PDB entry 5XWU | X-ray diffraction, 3.16 A resolution | chains B and D of the 4 polymer chains in the assembly

# Chain B (and D)
Protein: Leucine-rich repeat and fibronectin type III domain-containing protein 1
From: Mus musculus
Notes: chain D of this document is another copy of the same molecule, construct and numbering; everything in this record applies to it too
UniProtKB: Q2WF71 (LRFN1_MOUSE), isoform Q2WF71-3; residue numbers follow UniProt; this construct covers 32-390
Amino-acid sequence (365 residues; numbered 32 to 396; the number before each row is that of its first residue):
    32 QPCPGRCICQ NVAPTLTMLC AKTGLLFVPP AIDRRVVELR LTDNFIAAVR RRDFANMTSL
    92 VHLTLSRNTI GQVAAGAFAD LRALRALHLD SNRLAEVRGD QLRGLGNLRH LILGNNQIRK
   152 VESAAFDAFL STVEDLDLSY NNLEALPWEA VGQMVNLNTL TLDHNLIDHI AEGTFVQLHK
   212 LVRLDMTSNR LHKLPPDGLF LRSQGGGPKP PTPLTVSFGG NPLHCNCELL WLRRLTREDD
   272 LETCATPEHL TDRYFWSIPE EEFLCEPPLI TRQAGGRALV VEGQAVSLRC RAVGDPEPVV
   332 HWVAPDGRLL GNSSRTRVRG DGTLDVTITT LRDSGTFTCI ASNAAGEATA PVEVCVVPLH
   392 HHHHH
Unresolved in the structure: 32, 233-243, 387-396 (chain D: 32, 233-242, 309-310, 317, 357, 387-396)
Disulfides: Cys-34/Cys-40, Cys-38/Cys-51, Cys-256/Cys-275, Cys-258/Cys-296, Cys-321/Cys-370
Glycans and other covalent adducts: N-acetylglucosamine (NAG) linked to Asn-87, Asn-343
Differences from the reference sequence: expression tag (391-396)
Swiss-Prot annotation at these positions:
  - glycosylation (N-linked (GlcNAc...) asparagine): Asn-87, Asn-343

# How chain B and chain D interact
Contacting residue pairs (49):
  Gly-36(B) / Tyr-285(D)
  Arg-37(B) / Leu-272(D)
  Arg-37(B) / Tyr-285(D)
  Lys-53(B) / Leu-272(D)
  Thr-54(B) / Tyr-285(D)  hydrogen bond (backbone-side chain)
  Gly-55(B) / Leu-272(D)
  Gly-55(B) / Thr-274(D)  hydrogen bond (backbone-side chain)
  Leu-57(B) / Gly-251(D)
  Leu-57(B) / Asn-252(D)
  Leu-57(B) / Thr-274(D)
  Leu-57(B) / Cys-275(D)
  Leu-57(B) / Ala-276(D)  hydrophobic
  Phe-58(B) / Ala-276(D)  hydrophobic
  Phe-58(B) / Asp-283(D)
  Pro-61(B) / Asp-283(D)
  Phe-76(B) / Thr-218(D)
  Phe-76(B) / Ser-219(D)
  Phe-76(B) / Gly-251(D)
  Thr-100(B) / His-195(D)
  Arg-124(B) / Asn-172(D)  hydrogen bond (side chain-backbone)
  Arg-124(B) / Asn-173(D)  hydrogen bond
  Arg-124(B) / His-195(D)  hydrogen bond (side chain-backbone)
  Arg-124(B) / Asn-196(D)
  Arg-124(B) / Leu-197(D)
  Gln-148(B) / Asn-173(D)  hydrogen bond
  Asn-172(B) / Arg-124(D)  hydrogen bond (backbone-side chain)
  Asn-173(B) / Arg-124(D)  hydrogen bond
  Asn-173(B) / Gln-148(D)  hydrogen bond
  His-195(B) / Thr-100(D)
  His-195(B) / Arg-124(D)  hydrogen bond (backbone-side chain)
  Asn-196(B) / Arg-124(D)
  Thr-218(B) / Phe-76(D)
  Ser-219(B) / Phe-76(D)
  Ser-219(B) / Thr-100(D)
  Gly-251(B) / Leu-57(D)
  Gly-251(B) / Phe-76(D)
  Asn-252(B) / Leu-57(D)
  Asp-270(B) / Arg-37(D)  salt bridge
  Leu-272(B) / Lys-53(D)
  Thr-274(B) / Gly-55(D)  hydrogen bond (side chain-backbone)
  Thr-274(B) / Leu-57(D)
  Cys-275(B) / Leu-57(D)
  Ala-276(B) / Leu-57(D)  hydrophobic
  Ala-276(B) / Phe-58(D)  hydrophobic
  Asp-283(B) / Phe-58(D)
  Asp-283(B) / Pro-61(D)
  Tyr-285(B) / Gly-36(D)
  Tyr-285(B) / Arg-37(D)
  Tyr-285(B) / Thr-54(D)  hydrogen bond (side chain-backbone)
Also at the interface, not in a pair above, chain B (30 interface residues in all): Leu-197, Pro-253, Thr-282
Also at the interface, not in a pair above, chain D (28 interface residues in all): Pro-253

# In short
30 residues of chain B and 28 residues of chain D are in contact, with 12 hydrogen bonds and 1 salt bridge.
Polar contacts include Asp-270(B)/Arg-37(D), Thr-54(B)/Tyr-285(D) and Gly-55(B)/Thr-274(D).
N-acetylglucosamine is covalently linked to Asn-87(B) and Asn-343(B).
Both chains are Leucine-rich repeat and fibronectin type III domain-containing protein 1 (Mus musculus). Entry
5XWU (Crystal structure of PTPdelta Ig1-Ig3 in complex with SALM2 LRR-Ig) was determined by X-ray diffraction,
deposited together with 5XWS and 5XWT.
